PDB entry 8YJT | electron microscopy, 5.90 A resolution (low resolution: residue-level contacts below are approximate; hydrogen-bond / salt-bridge calls are withheld) | chains k and q of the 204 polymer chains in the assembly

Chain k (and q):
Name: Flagellar motor switch protein FliG
From: Salmonella enterica subsp. enterica serovar Typhimurium str. LT2
Notes: chain q of this document is another copy of the same molecule, construct and numbering; everything in this record applies to it too
Reference sequence: P0A1J9 (FLIG_SALTY); numbering as in UniProt (aligned over 1-331)
Sequence (331 residues; row label = number of the first residue in the row):
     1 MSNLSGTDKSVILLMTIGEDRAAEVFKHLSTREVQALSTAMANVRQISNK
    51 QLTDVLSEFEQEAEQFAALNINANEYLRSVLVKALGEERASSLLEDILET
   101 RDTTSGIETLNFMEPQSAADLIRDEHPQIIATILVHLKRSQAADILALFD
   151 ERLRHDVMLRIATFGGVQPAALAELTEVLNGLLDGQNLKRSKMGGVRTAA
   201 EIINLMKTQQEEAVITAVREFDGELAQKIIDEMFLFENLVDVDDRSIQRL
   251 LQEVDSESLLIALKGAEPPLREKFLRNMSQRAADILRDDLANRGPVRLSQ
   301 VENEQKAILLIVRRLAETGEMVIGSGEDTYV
Not modelled in the structure: 1-4, 100-103, 324-331
Swiss-Prot annotation at these positions:
  - motif: Glu-125 to Gln-128 (Part of the EHPQR-motif)
  - site: Arg-160 (Part of the EHPQR-motif)

Interface between chain k and chain q:
Residue-residue contacts (64):
  Leu-14(k) with Tyr-76(q)
  Met-15(k) with Ile-71(q); Tyr-76(q)
  Gly-18(k) with Tyr-76(q)
  Glu-19(k) with Tyr-76(q); Ser-79(q); Val-80(q); Lys-83(q)
  Asp-20(k) with Lys-83(q)
  Ala-22(k) with Tyr-76(q); Val-80(q)
  Ala-23(k) with Val-80(q); Lys-83(q); Ala-84(q)
  Phe-26(k) with Val-80(q); Leu-81(q); Ala-84(q)
  Lys-27(k) with Lys-83(q); Ala-84(q)
  Val-34(k) with Leu-81(q); Leu-85(q); Leu-93(q)
  Gln-35(k) with Leu-93(q)
  Ser-38(k) with Leu-77(q); Leu-81(q); Leu-93(q); Ile-97(q)
  Thr-39(k) with Ile-97(q)
  Met-41(k) with Ala-73(q); Tyr-76(q); Leu-77(q)
  Ala-42(k) with Leu-77(q); Ile-97(q)
  Val-44(k) with Ala-73(q)
  Arg-45(k) with Asn-70(q)
  Gln-46(k) with Phe-66(q); Ala-68(q)
  Ile-47(k) with Ala-68(q)
  Ser-48(k) with Gln-65(q)
  Asn-49(k) with Ala-67(q)
  His-136(k) with Met-193(q)
  Arg-139(k) with Glu-201(q); Leu-205(q)
  Ser-140(k) with Leu-205(q)
  Ala-143(k) with Leu-205(q); Met-206(q)
  Leu-146(k) with Ile-202(q)
  Ala-147(k) with Gln-210(q)
  Arg-154(k) with Met-206(q); Gln-210(q)
  His-155(k) with Ala-217(q)
  Met-158(k) with Ala-199(q); Ile-203(q)
  Leu-159(k) with Phe-221(q)
  Ile-161(k) with Gly-195(q); Val-196(q); Ala-199(q)
  Ala-162(k) with Val-196(q); Leu-225(q)
  Phe-164(k) with Met-193(q); Gly-194(q)
  Gly-166(k) with Ser-191(q)
  Val-167(k) with Ser-191(q)
  Pro-169(k) with Leu-188(q)
Interface residues without a listed pair, chain k (42 interface residues in all): Thr-16, Ile-17, Leu-52, Val-135, Ala-142
Interface residues without a listed pair, chain q (38 interface residues in all): Leu-69, Asn-74, Asn-187, Thr-198, Ala-213

In short:
42 residues of chain k and 38 residues of chain q are in contact.
Chain k and chain q are both Flagellar motor switch protein FliG (Salmonella enterica subsp. enterica serovar
Typhimurium str. LT2); the structure, Cryo-EM structure of the flagellar C ring in the CCW state, was
determined by electron microscopy together with 8WHT, 8WIW, 8WK3, 8WK4, 8WKI, 8WKK and 11 further entries from
the same study.
